8WLB - chain A; structure by X-ray diffraction, 1.71 A resolution.

== Chain A ==
Molecule: Allose ABC transporter
Organism: Enterobacter cloacae
Reference sequence: A0A7G3F0C7 (A0A7G3F0C7_ENTCL); numbering as in UniProt (aligned over 24-311)
Amino-acid sequence (309 residues; each row starts with the number of its first residue):
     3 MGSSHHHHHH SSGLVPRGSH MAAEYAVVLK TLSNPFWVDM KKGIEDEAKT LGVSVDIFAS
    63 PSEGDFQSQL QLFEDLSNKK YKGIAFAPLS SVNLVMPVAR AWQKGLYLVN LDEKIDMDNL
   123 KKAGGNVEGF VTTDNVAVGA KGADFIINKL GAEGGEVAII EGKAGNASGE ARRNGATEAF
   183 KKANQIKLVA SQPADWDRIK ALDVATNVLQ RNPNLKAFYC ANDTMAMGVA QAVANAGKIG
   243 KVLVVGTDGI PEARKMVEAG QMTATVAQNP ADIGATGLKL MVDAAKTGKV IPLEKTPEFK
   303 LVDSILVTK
Disordered / not traced: 3-23
Sequence notes: initiating methionine (3); expression tag (4-23)
Small-molecule neighbours: alpha-D-psicopyranose (WEB): K32, N36, F38, W39, D114, E115, S170, R174, W198, A223, N224, D250, Q270

== Summary ==
Ligands of chain A: alpha-D-psicopyranose.
Chain A is Allose ABC transporter (Enterobacter cloacae); the structure, X-ray structure of Enterobacter
cloacae allose-binding protein in complex with D-psicose, was determined by X-ray diffraction (same
publication as 8WL5, 8WL7 and 8WL9).
